5VYK - chains A and C; structure by X-ray diffraction, 1.75 A resolution.

# Chain A (and C)
Protein: Chimera protein of BRS domain of BRAF and CC-SAM domain of KSR1, Serine/threonine-protein kinase B-raf
Organism: Homo sapiens
Notes: EC 2.7.11.1; fragment: UNP Q8IVT5 residues 27-172, UNP F7FV05 residues 39-108; chain C of this document is another copy of the same molecule, construct and numbering; everything in this record applies to it too
UniProtKB: chimeric construct of Q8IVT5, P15056: residues 27-172 from Q8IVT5 (KSR1_HUMAN) positions 27-172 (same numbers); residues 1036-1110 from P15056 positions 36-110 (UniProt number = residue number - 1000)
Chain sequence (232 residues; numbered 24 to 1110; 855 numbers in that range are skipped by the numbering (no residue carries them; nothing is unmodelled there); the number before each row is that of its first residue):
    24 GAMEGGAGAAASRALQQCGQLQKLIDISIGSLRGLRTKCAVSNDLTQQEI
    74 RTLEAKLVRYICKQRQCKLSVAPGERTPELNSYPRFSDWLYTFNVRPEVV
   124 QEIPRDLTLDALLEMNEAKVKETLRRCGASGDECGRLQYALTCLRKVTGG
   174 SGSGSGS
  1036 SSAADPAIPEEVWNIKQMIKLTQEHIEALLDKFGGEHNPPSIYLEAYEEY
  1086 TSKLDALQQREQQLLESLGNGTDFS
Unresolved in the structure: 24-32, 172-180, 1036-1041, 1105-1110 (chain C: 24-32, 172-180, 1036-1041, 1106-1110)
Sequence notes: expression tag (24-26); linker (173-180)
What the authors report for this chain:
  - mutagenesis - E72K, K1088E: abolished signaling

# Interface between chain A and chain C
Contacting residue pairs (103; chain A residue first):
  Gln43(A) with Phe1068(C); Pro1075(C)
  Lys46(A) with Phe1068(C)
  Leu47(A) with Leu1064(C), hydrophobic; Phe1068(C), hydrophobic; Ile1077(C), hydrophobic
  Ile50(A) with His1060(C); Ala1063(C); Leu1064(C)
  Ser51(A) with His1060(C)
  Ser54(A) with His1060(C), hydrogen bond
  Gly57(A) with Leu1056(C)
  Leu58(A) with Leu1056(C)
  Lys61(A) with Trp1048(C); Gln1052(C)
  Cys62(A) with Asn1049(C); Gln1052(C); Met1053(C), hydrophobic; Leu1056(C), hydrophobic
  Ala63(A) with Asn1049(C), hydrogen bond (backbone-side chain)
  Ser65(A) with Val170(C)
  Asn66(A) with Glu1046(C), hydrogen bond; Asn1049(C)
  Asp67(A) with Arg82(C), salt bridge; Lys86(C), salt bridge; Gln89(C), hydrogen bond
  Leu68(A) with Arg82(C); Ile1050(C), hydrophobic; Met1053(C), hydrophobic
  Thr69(A) with Asn1049(C), hydrogen bond
  Gln70(A) with Val170(C)
  Gln71(A) with Lys79(C); Arg82(C), hydrogen bond
  Glu72(A) with Met1053(C); Lys1088(C), salt bridge
  Arg74(A) with Ala78(C); Tyr162(C); Cys166(C)
  Thr75(A) with Glu1084(C)
  Leu76(A) with Tyr1085(C)
  Glu77(A) with Tyr162(C)
  Ala78(A) with Arg74(C)
  Lys79(A) with Gln71(C); Glu1084(C), salt bridge
  Arg82(A) with Asp67(C), salt bridge; Leu68(C); Gln71(C), hydrogen bond; Ile1077(C); Glu1080(C), salt bridge
  Tyr83(A) with Ile1077(C), hydrophobic
  Lys86(A) with Asp67(C), salt bridge
  Gln89(A) with Asp67(C), hydrogen bond
  Arg159(A) with Tyr162(C)
  Tyr162(A) with Arg74(C); Glu77(C); Arg159(C)
  Cys166(A) with Arg74(C)
  Val170(A) with Ser65(C); Gln70(C)
  Glu1046(A) with Asn66(C), hydrogen bond
  Trp1048(A) with Lys61(C)
  Asn1049(A) with Cys62(C); Ala63(C), hydrogen bond (side chain-backbone); Asn66(C); Thr69(C), hydrogen bond
  Ile1050(A) with Leu68(C), hydrophobic
  Gln1052(A) with Lys61(C); Cys62(C)
  Met1053(A) with Cys62(C), hydrophobic; Leu68(C), hydrophobic; Glu72(C)
  Leu1056(A) with Gly57(C); Leu58(C); Cys62(C), hydrophobic
  His1060(A) with Ile50(C); Ser51(C); Ser54(C), hydrogen bond
  Ala1063(A) with Ile50(C)
  Leu1064(A) with Leu47(C), hydrophobic; Ile50(C)
  Phe1068(A) with Gln43(C); Lys46(C); Leu47(C), hydrophobic
  Pro1075(A) with Gln43(C)
  Ser1076(A) with Arg1095(C), hydrogen bond; Gln1098(C)
  Ile1077(A) with Leu47(C), hydrophobic; Arg82(C); Tyr83(C), hydrophobic
  Leu1079(A) with Gln1098(C)
  Glu1080(A) with Arg82(C), salt bridge; Arg1095(C), salt bridge
  Glu1083(A) with Ser1087(C), hydrogen bond (backbone-side chain)
  Glu1084(A) with Thr75(C); Lys79(C), salt bridge
  Tyr1085(A) with Leu76(C)
  Ser1087(A) with Glu1083(C), hydrogen bond (side chain-backbone); Ser1087(C), hydrogen bond
  Lys1088(A) with Glu72(C), salt bridge
  Arg1095(A) with Ser1076(C), hydrogen bond; Glu1080(C), salt bridge
  Gln1098(A) with Ser1076(C); Leu1079(C)
Other interface residues (no listed pair), chain A (64 interface residues in all): Leu44, Lys169, Lys1067, Tyr1078, Ala1081, Ala1091, Leu1092, Gln1094
Other interface residues (no listed pair), chain C (64 interface residues in all): Leu44, Lys169, Lys1067, Tyr1078, Ala1081, Ala1091, Leu1092, Gln1094
From the paper, about this interface:
  - specific contacts: Glu72(A)-Lys1088(C) (salt bridge)
  - hot spots on chain A (mutagenesis) - L47D, C62D: decreased binding to another copy of this molecule
  - hot spots on chain C (mutagenesis) - M1053D: decreased binding to another copy of this molecule

# In short
Chain A and chain C each contribute 64 residues to their interface; the contacts include 17 hydrogen bonds and
12 salt bridges. Polar pairs include Asp67(A)-Arg82(C), Asp67(A)-Lys86(C) and Glu72(A)-Lys1088(C). The authors
report a salt bridge between Glu72(A) and Lys1088(C). From the paper: E72K and K1088E of chain A abolish
signaling; L47D and C62D of chain A reduce binding to another copy of this molecule.
Both chains are Chimera protein of BRS domain of BRAF and CC-SAM domain of KSR1, Serine/threonine-protein
kinase B-raf (Homo sapiens). Entry 5VYK (Crystal structure of the BRS domain of BRAF in complex with the
CC-SAM domain of KSR1) was determined by X-ray diffraction (same publication as 5VR3).
